Entry 2KEI (solution NMR); this record covers chains B and C of the 4 polymer chains in the assembly.

Chain B:
Molecule: Lactose operon repressor
Source organism: Escherichia coli
UniProtKB: P03023 (LACI_ECOLI); residue numbers follow UniProt; this construct covers 1-62
Sequence (62 residues; numbered 1 to 62; the number before each row is that of its first residue):
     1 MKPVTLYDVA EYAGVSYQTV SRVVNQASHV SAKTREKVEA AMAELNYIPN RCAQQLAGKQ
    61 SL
Construct notes: engineered mutation Cys52 (Val in P03023)
Curated features (UniProtKB/Swiss-Prot):
  - DNA-binding region: Leu6 to Asn25 (H-T-H motif)
  - mutagenesis: Tyr17 (Y17H: Broadening of specificity), Arg22 (R22N: Recognizes an operator variant)
What the authors report for this chain:
  - binding site for the 23-nt DNA strand (chain C): Leu6, Tyr7, Ser16, Tyr17, Gln18, Thr19, Ser21, Arg22, Asn25, His29, Val30, Ser31, Thr34, Leu56
  - specificity-determining residues: Tyr17, Gln18, Arg22

Chain C:
Molecule: 23-nt DNA strand
Sequence (23 nucleotides; each row starts with the number of its first residue; note: 1 number in that range is skipped by the numbering (no residue carries it; nothing is unmodelled there); numbers below 1 keep their minus sign (DG-1 is residue -1)):
    -1 G
     1 AATTGTGAGC GGATAACAAT TT

How chain B and chain C interact:
Residue-residue contacts - 22 pairs, chain B then chain C:
  Thr5(B) - DG12(C)  phosphate contact
  Leu6(B) - DA13(C)  phosphate contact
  Tyr7(B) - DG12(C)  sugar contact
  Tyr7(B) - DA13(C)  base contact
  Tyr17(B) - DA13(C)  base contact
  Tyr17(B) - DT14(C)  base contact
  Gln18(B) - DT14(C)  base contact
  Gln18(B) - DA15(C)  base contact
  Gln18(B) - DA16(C)  base contact
  Ser21(B) - DA13(C)  sugar contact
  Ser21(B) - DT14(C)  phosphate contact
  Asn25(B) - DT14(C)  phosphate contact
  Tyr47(B) - DA13(C)  phosphate contact
  Asn50(B) - DG11(C)  phosphate contact
  Asn50(B) - DG12(C)  sugar contact
  Ala53(B) - DG11(C)  base contact
  Ala53(B) - DG12(C)  sugar contact
  Gln54(B) - DA13(C)  phosphate contact
  Leu56(B) - DG11(C)  base contact
  Ala57(B) - DG12(C)  base contact
  Ala57(B) - DA13(C)  sugar contact
  Leu62(B) - DT14(C)  phosphate contact
Other interface residues (no listed pair), chain B (16 interface residues in all): Met1, Val24

In short:
16 residues of chain B and 6 residues of chain C are in contact. Curated annotation (UniProt) lists 2
mutagenesis sites on chain B. From the paper: a binding site for the 23-nt DNA strand (chain C) at Leu6(B),
Tyr7(B) and Ser16(B) among others; specificity determinants Tyr17(B), Gln18(B) and Arg22(B).
Chain B is Lactose operon repressor (Escherichia coli) and chain C is a 23-nt DNA strand; the structure,
Refined Solution Structure of a Dimer of LAC repressor DNA-Binding domain complexed to its natural operator
..., was determined by solution NMR (same publication as 2KEJ and 2KEK).
